Entry 1EJU (X-ray diffraction, 2.00 A resolution); this record covers chains C and A of the 3 polymer chains in the assembly.

Chain C:
Protein: Urease alpha subunit
Source organism: Klebsiella aerogenes
Notes: EC 3.5.1.5
Reference sequence: P18314 (URE1_KLEAE); residues 1001-1567 here correspond to UniProt positions 1-567 (UniProt number = residue number - 1000)
Amino-acid sequence (567 residues; numbered 1001 to 1567; the number before each row is that of its first residue):
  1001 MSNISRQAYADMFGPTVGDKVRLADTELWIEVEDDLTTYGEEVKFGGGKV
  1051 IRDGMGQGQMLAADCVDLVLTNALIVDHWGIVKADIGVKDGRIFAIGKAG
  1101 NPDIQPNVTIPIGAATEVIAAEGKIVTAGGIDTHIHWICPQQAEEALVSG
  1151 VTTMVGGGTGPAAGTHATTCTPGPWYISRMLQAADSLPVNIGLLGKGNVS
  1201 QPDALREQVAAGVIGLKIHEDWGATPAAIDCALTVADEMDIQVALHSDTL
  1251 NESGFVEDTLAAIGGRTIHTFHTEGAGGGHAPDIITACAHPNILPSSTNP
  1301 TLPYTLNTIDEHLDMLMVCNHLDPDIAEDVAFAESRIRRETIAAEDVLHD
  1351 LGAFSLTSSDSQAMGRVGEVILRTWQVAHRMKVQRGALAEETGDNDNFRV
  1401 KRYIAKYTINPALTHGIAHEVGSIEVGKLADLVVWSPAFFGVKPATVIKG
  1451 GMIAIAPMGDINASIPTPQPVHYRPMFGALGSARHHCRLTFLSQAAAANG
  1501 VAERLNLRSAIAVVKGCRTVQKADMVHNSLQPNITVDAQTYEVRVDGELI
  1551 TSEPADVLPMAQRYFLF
Not modelled in the structure: 1001, 1318-1330
Sequence notes: modified residue (1217); engineered mutation N1320 (His320 in P18314)
Modified / non-standard residues: K1217 (lysine nz-carboxylic acid; KCX)
Metal / ion sites: Ni2+ site 1: H1134, H1136, K1217, D1360; Ni2+ site 2: K1217, H1246, H1272

Chain A:
Protein: Urease gamma subunit
Source organism: Klebsiella aerogenes
Notes: EC 3.5.1.5
Reference sequence: P18316 (URE3_KLEAE); residues 3001-3100 here correspond to UniProt positions 1-100 (UniProt number = residue number - 3000)
Amino-acid sequence (100 residues; each row starts with the number of its first residue):
  3001 MELTPREKDKLLLFTAALVAERRLARGLKLNYPESVALISAFIMEGARDG
  3051 KSVASLMEEGRHVLTREQVMEGVPEMIPDIQVEATFPDGSKLVTVHNPII

Chain C / chain A interface:
Residue-residue contacts (40):
  F1439(C) - Y3032(A)
  F1439(C) - M3076(A)  hydrophobic
  D1460(C) - K3010(A)  salt bridge
  N1462(C) - R3006(A)
  A1463(C) - E3083(A)
  S1464(C) - E3083(A)  hydrogen bond
  S1464(C) - L3092(A)
  I1465(C) - Q3081(A)
  I1465(C) - L3092(A)  hydrophobic
  T1467(C) - Q3081(A)  hydrogen bond
  P1468(C) - Q3081(A)
  P1468(C) - L3092(A)  hydrophobic
  Q1469(C) - K3010(A)
  Q1469(C) - L3013(A)
  Q1469(C) - V3036(A)
  Q1469(C) - S3040(A)
  Q1469(C) - Q3081(A)  hydrogen bond (backbone-backbone)
  P1470(C) - D3009(A)
  P1470(C) - K3010(A)
  P1470(C) - L3013(A)  hydrophobic
  H1472(C) - D3009(A)  salt bridge
  H1472(C) - L3012(A)
  R1474(C) - D3009(A)  salt bridge
  Q1562(C) - N3031(A)  hydrogen bond (backbone-side chain)
  Q1562(C) - M3070(A)
  R1563(C) - N3031(A)
  R1563(C) - Y3032(A)  hydrogen bond (backbone-backbone)
  R1563(C) - P3033(A)
  R1563(C) - M3070(A)
  R1563(C) - E3071(A)  hydrogen bond (side chain-backbone)
  R1563(C) - M3076(A)
  Y1564(C) - P3033(A)
  Y1564(C) - M3076(A)  hydrophobic
  F1565(C) - N3031(A)  hydrogen bond (backbone-side chain)
  F1565(C) - P3033(A)
  L1566(C) - R3023(A)  hydrogen bond (backbone-side chain)
  L1566(C) - P3033(A)
  L1566(C) - E3034(A)
  F1567(C) - V3019(A)  hydrophobic
  F1567(C) - R3023(A)
Interface residues without a listed pair, chain A (22 interface residues in all): A3016, V3073, V3082

Overview:
Chain C and chain A form an interface of 18 and 22 residues respectively, with 8 hydrogen bonds and 3 salt
bridges. Polar pairs include D1460(C)-K3010(A), H1472(C)-D3009(A) and R1474(C)-D3009(A). K1217(C), H1246(C)
and H1272(C) form the Ni2+ site 2.
Here chain C is Urease alpha subunit and chain A is Urease gamma subunit, both from Klebsiella aerogenes.
Entry 1EJU (Crystal structure of the H320N variant of klebsiella aerogenes urease) was determined by X-ray
diffraction, deposited together with 1EJR, 1EJS, 1EJT and 1EJV.
